8G9O - chains B and C of the 4 polymer chains in the assembly; structure by electron microscopy, 4.40 A resolution (low resolution: residue-level contacts below are approximate; hydrogen-bond / salt-bridge calls are withheld).

== Chain B ==
Molecule: DNA primase large subunit
Organism: Xenopus laevis
UniProtKB: A0A1L8G3G3 (A0A1L8G3G3_XENLA); numbering as in UniProt (aligned over 1-513)
Amino-acid sequence (513 residues; row label = number of the first residue in the row):
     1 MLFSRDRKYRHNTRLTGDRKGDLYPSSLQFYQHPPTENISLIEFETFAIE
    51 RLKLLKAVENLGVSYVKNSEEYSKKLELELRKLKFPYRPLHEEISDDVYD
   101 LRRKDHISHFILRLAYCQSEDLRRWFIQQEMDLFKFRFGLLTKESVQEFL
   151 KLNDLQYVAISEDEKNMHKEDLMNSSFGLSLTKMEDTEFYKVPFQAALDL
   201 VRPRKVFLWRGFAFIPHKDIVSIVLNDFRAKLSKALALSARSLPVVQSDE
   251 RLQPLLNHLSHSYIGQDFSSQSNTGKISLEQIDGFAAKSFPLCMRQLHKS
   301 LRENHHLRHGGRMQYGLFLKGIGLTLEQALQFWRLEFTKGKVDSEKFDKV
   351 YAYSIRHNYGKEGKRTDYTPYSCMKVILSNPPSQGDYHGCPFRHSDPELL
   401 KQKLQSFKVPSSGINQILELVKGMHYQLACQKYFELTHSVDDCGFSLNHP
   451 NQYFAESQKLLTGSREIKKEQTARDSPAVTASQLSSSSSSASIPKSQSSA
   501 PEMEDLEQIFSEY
Not modelled in the structure: 1-276, 463-513
Metal / ion sites: 4Fe-4S cluster Fe: Cys293, Cys373, Cys390, Cys430
Ligand contacts: 4Fe-4S cluster (SF4): Pro291, Leu292, Cys293, Cys373, Val376, Cys390, Pro391, Phe392, Tyr426, Cys430, Leu447, Pro450, Tyr453
What the authors report for this chain:
  - binding site for RNA-DNA primer: His306, Arg308, His309, Arg312
  - binding site for DNA template (chain C): Tyr353, His357, Lys364, Tyr368
  - conformationally variable residues (loop rearrangement): Tyr359 to Ser372

== Chain C ==
Molecule: DNA template
Sequence (50 nucleotides; row label = number of the first residue in the row):
     1 TGTATGTATGTATGTCGCTAAGTTCACGCAGTATCCTGTATGTATGTATG
Not modelled in the structure: 1-12, 40-50

== Chain B / chain C interface ==
Pairs across the interface (27):
  Met313(B) with DT37(C)
  Lys349(B) with DT32(C); DA33(C)
  Tyr353(B) with DT34(C); DC35(C)
  His357(B) with DC35(C); DC36(C); DT37(C)
  Asn358(B) with DT37(C)
  Glu362(B) with DC35(C)
  Gly363(B) with DC36(C)
  Lys364(B) with DC36(C); DT37(C)
  Thr366(B) with DG38(C)
  Asp367(B) with DG38(C)
  Tyr368(B) with DC36(C); DT37(C); DG38(C)
  Thr369(B) with DG38(C); DT39(C)
  Pro370(B) with DT39(C)
  Tyr371(B) with DG38(C); DT39(C)
  Ser372(B) with DT39(C)
  Lys375(B) with DG38(C); DT39(C)
  His449(B) with DT39(C)

== Summary ==
17 residues of chain B face 8 of chain C across their interface. Chain B binds 4Fe-4S cluster. From the paper:
a binding site for RNA-DNA primer at His306(B), Arg308(B) and His309(B) among others; a binding site for DNA
template (chain C) at Tyr353(B), His357(B) and Lys364(B) among others.
Chain B is DNA primase large subunit (Xenopus laevis) and chain C is DNA template; the structure, Complete DNA
elongation subcomplex of Xenopus laevis DNA polymerase alpha-primase, was determined by electron microscopy,
deposited together with 8G99, 8G9F, 8G9L, 8G9N, 8UCU, 8UCV and 8 further entries.
